7A4P - chains B and G of the 20 polymer chains in the assembly; structure by electron microscopy, 4.20 A resolution (low resolution: residue-level contacts below are approximate; hydrogen-bond / salt-bridge calls are withheld).

== Chain B ==
Protein: Photosystem I P700 chlorophyll a apoprotein A2
Source organism: Chlorella ohadii
Notes: EC 1.97.1.12
UniProtKB: W8SUA3 (W8SUA3_CHLSO); residues 4-734 here correspond to UniProt positions 3-733 (UniProt number = residue number - 1)
Sequence (731 residues; each row starts with the number of its first residue):
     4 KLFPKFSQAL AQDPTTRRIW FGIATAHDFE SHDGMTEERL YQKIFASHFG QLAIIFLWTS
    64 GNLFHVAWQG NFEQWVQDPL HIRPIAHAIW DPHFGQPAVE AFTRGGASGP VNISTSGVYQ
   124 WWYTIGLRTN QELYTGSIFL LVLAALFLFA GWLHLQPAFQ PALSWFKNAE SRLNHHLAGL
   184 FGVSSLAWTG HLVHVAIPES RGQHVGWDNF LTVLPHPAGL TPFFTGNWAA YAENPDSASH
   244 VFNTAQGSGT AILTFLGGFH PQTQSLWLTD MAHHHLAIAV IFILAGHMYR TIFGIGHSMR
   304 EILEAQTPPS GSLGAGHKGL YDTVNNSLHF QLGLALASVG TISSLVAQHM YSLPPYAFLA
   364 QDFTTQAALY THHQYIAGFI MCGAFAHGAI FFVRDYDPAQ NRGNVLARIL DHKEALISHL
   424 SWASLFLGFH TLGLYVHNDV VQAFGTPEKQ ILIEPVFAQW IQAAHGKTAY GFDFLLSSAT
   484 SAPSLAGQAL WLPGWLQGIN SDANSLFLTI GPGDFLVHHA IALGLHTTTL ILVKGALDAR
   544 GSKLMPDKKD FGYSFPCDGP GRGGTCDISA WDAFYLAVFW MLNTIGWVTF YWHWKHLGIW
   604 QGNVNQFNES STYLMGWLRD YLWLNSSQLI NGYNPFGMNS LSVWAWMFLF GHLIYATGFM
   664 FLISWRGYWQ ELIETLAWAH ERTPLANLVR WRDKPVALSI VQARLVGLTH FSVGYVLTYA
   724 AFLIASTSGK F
Sequence notes: conflict Lys4 (Thr3 in W8SUA3), Leu5 (Lys4 in W8SUA3), Ala241 (Val240 in W8SUA3), Ala402 (Glu401 in W8SUA3), Gln403 (Ala402 in W8SUA3)
Metal / ion sites: chlorophyll a Mg (25 sites), coordinated by His30, His51, His68, Asp94, His96, His157, His178, His197, His276, His277, His278, His290, His300, His352, His375, His376 and 9 more; 4Fe-4S cluster Fe: Cys560, Cys569 (shared with 2 residues of chain A)
Ligand contacts:
  - beta-carotene (BCR), molecule 1: Phe6, Ile26, Val692
  - beta-carotene (BCR), molecule 2: Leu55, Ile58, Phe59, Trp61, Phe150, Gly182, Leu183, Val186, Ser187
  - beta-carotene (BCR), molecule 3: Phe59, Thr62, Leu66, Trp124, Trp125, Ile128, Leu130, Gly139, Phe142, Leu143, Trp210
  - beta-carotene (BCR), molecule 4: Leu189, Leu223, Phe226, Phe227, Val283, Ile286, Leu287, His290, Ile298
  - beta-carotene (BCR), molecule 5: Phe333, Leu337, Ala340, Thr344, Met384, Ala387, Phe388, Gly391, Phe394, Phe395, Leu409, Ala539
  - beta-carotene (BCR), molecule 6: Ile412, Val536, Leu540
  - beta-carotene (BCR), molecule 7: Phe432, Leu435, Val439
  - beta-carotene (BCR), molecule 8: Trp649, Met650, Phe653, Trp672, Leu675, Ile676, Leu679
  - chlorophyll a isomer (CL0): Leu621, Leu625, Trp626
  - chlorophyll a (CLA), molecule 1: Phe6, Phe9, Gly25, Ile26, Ala29, His30, Phe32, His35, Ser50, Gln54, Ile57
  - chlorophyll a (CLA), molecule 2: Thr19, Ile22, Trp23, Ile676, Leu679, Ala680, His683, Val692, Arg693, Trp694, Arg695, Asp696, Pro698, Val699
  - chlorophyll a (CLA), molecule 3: Trp23, Phe653, Leu656, Ile657, Thr660, Met663, Phe664, Leu701, Val709, Thr712, His713, Val716
  - chlorophyll a (CLA), molecule 4: Ala27, His30, Asp31, His332, Leu335, Leu339, Phe382, Ile383, Cys385, Gly386, Ala389, His390, Ile393, Arg397, Tyr556, Trp574, Phe577, Thr712, Val716, Leu720
  - chlorophyll a (CLA), molecule 5: His30, Phe32, Glu33, Tyr44, Ile47, Ser50, His51, Gln54, Leu55, Ile58, Phe169, Arg175, His179, Leu183, Phe184, Leu331, His332, Gln334, Leu335, Ala338, Leu339, Val342
  - chlorophyll a (CLA), molecule 6: His30, Gln54, Ile57, Ile58, Trp61, Leu339, Ile379, Phe382, Ile383
  - chlorophyll a (CLA), molecule 7: Phe48, Phe52, Leu146, Leu149, Phe150, Ala153, Leu156, His157, Ala161, Phe162, Pro164, Trp168
  - chlorophyll a (CLA), molecule 8: Phe48, His51, Phe52, Leu55, Trp124, Trp168, Phe169, Asn171, Ser174, Arg175, His178, His179, Gly182, Leu183, Phe184, Tyr359
  - chlorophyll a (CLA), molecule 9: Ile57, Leu60, Trp61, Ser63, Gly64, Phe67, His68, Trp71, Gln72, His90, Ala91, Trp93, Leu144
  - chlorophyll a (CLA), molecule 10: Ile58, Trp61, Thr62, Ser119, Gly120, Val121, Trp124, Val186, Ser187, Ala190, Val342, Ile345, Ser346, Val349, Met353, Tyr359, Leu372, His375, His376, Ile379, Ile383
  - chlorophyll a (CLA), molecule 11: Trp61, Asn65, His68, Val69, Ala89, His90, Asn115, Ile116, Ser117, Thr118, Ser119, Val121, Val646, Trp647, Met650
  - chlorophyll a (CLA), molecule 12: Trp61, Asn65, Thr118, Ser119, Ala371, Leu372, Thr374, His375, Tyr378, Ile379, Phe382, Trp647, Met650, Val719, Leu720, Tyr722, Ala723, Ile727
  - chlorophyll a (CLA), molecule 13: His90, Ala91, Ile92, Trp93, Asp94, His96, Phe97, Phe105, Asn115, Ser645, Val646, Trp649
  - chlorophyll a (CLA), molecule 14: Trp124, Thr127, Ile128, Leu183, Phe184, Ser187, Ser188, Trp191, Leu269, Met274, His277, His278, Ile281, Phe285, Ile345, Leu348, Val349, His352, Met353, Pro358, Tyr359
  - chlorophyll a (CLA), molecule 15: Ile128, Gly129, Leu130, Glu135, Thr138, Gly139, Phe142, Ser187, Ala190, Trp191, Gly193, His194, His197, Val198, Val208, Gly209, Trp210, Phe213
  - chlorophyll a (CLA), molecule 16: Trp168, Asn171, Ser174, His178, Thr294, Ile295, Phe296
  - chlorophyll a (CLA), molecule 17: Ala172, Arg175, Leu176, His179, Leu180, Phe184, Met302, Leu306, Tyr324, Val327, Asn328, Leu337, Ala338, Ser341, Val342, Ile345
  - chlorophyll a (CLA), molecule 18: Leu176, Leu180, Phe184, Ile284, Phe285, Ala288, Met291, Tyr292, Met302, Ile305, Leu306
  - chlorophyll a (CLA), molecule 19: Asn177, His178, Ala181, Gly182, Val186, Ile286, His290, Tyr292, Thr294, Phe296, Ile298
  - chlorophyll a (CLA), molecule 20: Val186, Leu189, Ala190, Thr192, Gly193, Val196, His197, Phe213, Leu214, Val216, Leu217, Pro218, His219, Gly222, Leu223, Phe227, Tyr234, Leu256, Leu279
  - chlorophyll a (CLA), molecule 21: Phe226, Trp231, Ala232, Tyr234, Ala235, Leu256, Phe258, His276, Leu279, Ala280, Val283, Ile284, Leu287, Leu493
  - chlorophyll a (CLA), molecule 22: Thr257, Phe258, Gly260, Leu269, Asp273, Met274, His276, His277, Ala280, Ile281, Ile284, His352, Leu356, Trp494, Trp498
  - chlorophyll a (CLA), molecule 23: Leu287, His290, Met291, Ile298, Gly299, His300
  - chlorophyll a (CLA), molecule 24: Met291, His300, Glu304, Ile305, Ala308, Gln309
  - chlorophyll a (CLA), molecule 25: Ile305, Leu306, Gln309, Leu316, His320, Leu323, Val327, Phe333, Val408, Leu409, Ile412
  - chlorophyll a (CLA), molecule 26: Ala308, Gln309, Thr310, Pro311, Pro312, Ser315, Leu316
  - chlorophyll a (CLA), molecule 27: Ser315, Leu316, Val408, Arg411, Ile412, Asp414, His415, Ala418, Leu419, His422
  - chlorophyll a (CLA), molecule 28: Leu337, Ala340, Ser341, Thr344, Ile345, Leu348, Gln351, His352, Tyr354, Ser355, Leu356, Trp498, Leu509, Phe510
  - chlorophyll a (CLA), molecule 29: Thr344, Ser347, Leu348, Gln351, Gln377, Gly381, Met384, Phe388, Leu528, Thr531, Thr532, Leu535, Met584, Thr587, Ile588
  - chlorophyll a (CLA), molecule 30: Gln351, Tyr354, Tyr373, Gln377, Phe460, Ala461, Trp463, Ile464, Gln465, Phe510, Leu511, Ile513, His521, Ile524, Leu528, Val591, Tyr594, Trp595, Lys598
  - chlorophyll a (CLA), molecule 31: Ala418, His422, Trp425
  - chlorophyll a (CLA), molecule 32: Leu419, His422, Leu423, Trp425, Ala426, Ala525, Leu528, His529, Thr532
  - chlorophyll a (CLA), molecule 33: Ser421, Ser424, Trp425, Leu428, Phe432
  - chlorophyll a (CLA), molecule 34: Ser424, Ser427, Leu428, Gly431, Phe432, Leu435, Leu526, Thr530, Leu533, Ile534, Leu579, Phe582, Trp583
  - chlorophyll a (CLA), molecule 35: Trp425, Phe429, Leu430, Glu457, Pro458, Val459, Phe460, Ala461, Asp517, Phe518, His521, His522, Ala525, His529
  - chlorophyll a (CLA), molecule 36: Trp425, Leu428, Phe429, Phe432, His433
  - chlorophyll a (CLA), molecule 37: His433, Gly436, Leu437, Val439, His440, Val443, Lys452, Ile454
  - chlorophyll a (CLA), molecule 38: Thr434, Leu435, Tyr438, Ala523, Leu526, Asn586, Trp590, Phe593, Leu617, Trp620, Leu625, Ser629, Ile633, Phe651, His655, Tyr658, Tyr718, Thr721, Tyr722, Phe725
  - chlorophyll a (CLA), molecule 39: Leu435, Val439, Asp442, Val443, Leu526, Phe582, Trp583, Asn586, Trp590, Leu617, Leu621, Tyr658, Phe714
  - chlorophyll a (CLA), molecule 40: Phe460, Trp463, Phe477
  - chlorophyll a (CLA), molecule 41: Trp463, Ile464, Ala467, His468, Leu478, Leu479, Trp494, Trp498
  - chlorophyll a (CLA), molecule 42: Leu478, Ala485, Pro486, Ala489, Gly490, Leu493, Trp494
  - chlorophyll a (CLA), molecule 43: Trp649, Leu652, Phe653, His655, Leu656, Tyr658, Ala659, Phe662
  - chlorophyll a (CLA), molecule 44: Leu656, Ala659, Thr660, Phe662, Met663, Ile666, Tyr671, Trp672, Leu675
  - chlorophyll a (CLA), molecule 45: Leu679, Ala682, His683, Thr686, Ala689, Val692
  - chlorophyll a (CLA), molecule 46: Trp681, Ala682, Arg685, Thr686, Pro687
  - chlorophyll a (CLA), molecule 47: Pro687, Leu688, Ala689
  - beta,beta-caroten-4-one (ECH): Ile57, Leu60, Leu151
  - phylloquinone (PQN): Trp23, Met663, Phe664, Ser667, Trp668, Arg669, Trp672, Ile676, Ala700, Leu701, Ser702, Ala706
  - phosphatidylethanolamine (PTY): Phe429, His433, Thr434, Leu437, Ile454, Ile456, Phe518, His522
  - 4Fe-4S cluster (SF4): Cys560, Gly562, Pro563, Thr568, Cys569, Trp668, Arg707

== Chain G ==
Protein: Photosystem I reaction center subunit chloroplastic
Source organism: Chlorella ohadii
UniProtKB: A0A2P6TZI8 (A0A2P6TZI8_CHLSO); numbering as in UniProt (aligned over 1228-1326)
Sequence (99 residues; row label = number of the first residue in the row):
  1228 LADVNLVVGG CTVGALALGR FVFLPFHRAS LAKAGMPKQN GMTHLQAGDA RAEEASFILK
  1288 TNDPAGFTVV DVMAWGALGH AAAFYILATS SLGLDRNPF
Sequence notes: variant Ala1229 (Ser in A0A2P6TZI8), Leu1272 (Met in A0A2P6TZI8), Ile1285 (Val in A0A2P6TZI8), Ile1313 (Leu in A0A2P6TZI8), Ser1317 (His in A0A2P6TZI8), Gly1320 (Gln in A0A2P6TZI8), Leu1321 (Val in A0A2P6TZI8), Asn1324 (Val in A0A2P6TZI8)
Ligand contacts:
  - beta-carotene (BCR), molecule 1: Thr1239, Leu1243, Val1299, Met1300, Gly1303, Ala1304, His1307, Ala1308, Phe1311
  - beta-carotene (BCR), molecule 2: His1254, Ala1301, Trp1302, Ala1304, Leu1305
  - chlorophyll a (CLA), molecule 1: Val1231, Asn1232, Leu1233, Val1235, Gly1236, Gly1237, Val1240, His1307, Phe1311
  - chlorophyll a (CLA), molecule 2: Leu1243, Ala1244, Arg1247, Phe1248, Thr1288, Asn1289, Asp1290, Pro1291, Phe1294, Thr1295, Val1296, Val1299
  - chlorophyll a (CLA), molecule 3: Phe1250, Phe1253, His1254, Ser1257, Leu1258, Ala1261
  - chlorophyll a (CLA), molecule 4: Asp1276, Arg1278, Phe1284, Met1300
  - chlorophyll a (CLA), molecule 5: Val1297, Met1300, Ala1301
  - chlorophyll a (CLA), molecule 6: Ala1308, Tyr1312, Ala1315, Thr1316, Leu1319
  - chlorophyll a (CLA), molecule 7: Tyr1312, Thr1316, Leu1319, Arg1323, Asn1324, Pro1325, Phe1326
  - ergosterol (ERG): Tyr1312, Ile1313, Thr1316, Ser1317, Leu1319, Arg1323

== How chain B and chain G interact ==
Pairs across the interface (62; chain B residue first):
  Ser167(B) - Gln1266(G)
  Ser167(B) - Ala1274(G)
  Ser167(B) - Gly1275(G)
  Ser167(B) - Asp1276(G)
  Trp168(B) - Asp1276(G)
  Trp168(B) - Arg1278(G)
  Lys170(B) - Gln1266(G)
  Asn171(B) - Gln1266(G)
  Asn171(B) - His1271(G)
  Asn171(B) - Asp1276(G)
  Asn171(B) - Ala1279(G)
  Glu173(B) - Pro1264(G)
  Glu173(B) - His1271(G)
  Phe226(B) - Phe1311(G)
  Phe227(B) - Val1231(G)
  Thr228(B) - Val1231(G)
  Gly229(B) - Leu1314(G)
  Gly229(B) - Ala1315(G)
  Gly229(B) - Ser1318(G)
  Asn230(B) - Leu1228(G)
  Trp231(B) - Phe1311(G)
  Trp231(B) - Ala1315(G)
  Arg293(B) - Gly1262(G)
  Arg293(B) - Met1263(G)
  Arg293(B) - Pro1264(G)
  Thr294(B) - Glu1281(G)
  Ile295(B) - Arg1278(G)
  Ile295(B) - Ala1279(G)
  Ile295(B) - Glu1280(G)
  Ile295(B) - Glu1281(G)
  Ile295(B) - Ala1282(G)
  Ile295(B) - Ile1285(G)
  Phe296(B) - Phe1284(G)
  Phe296(B) - Ile1285(G)
  Phe296(B) - Val1297(G)
  Gly297(B) - Leu1258(G)
  Gly297(B) - Glu1281(G)
  Gly297(B) - Ile1285(G)
  Ile298(B) - Val1297(G)
  Ile298(B) - Asp1298(G)
  Ser301(B) - Ala1261(G)
  Ser301(B) - Gly1262(G)
  Ser301(B) - Met1263(G)
  Ser301(B) - Pro1264(G)
  Arg303(B) - Lys1265(G)
  Glu304(B) - Lys1260(G)
  Glu304(B) - Ala1261(G)
  Tyr324(B) - Lys1265(G)
  Tyr324(B) - Gln1266(G)
  Tyr324(B) - His1271(G)
  Asp325(B) - Asn1267(G)
  Asn328(B) - Gln1266(G)
  Asn329(B) - Asn1267(G)
  Ala485(B) - Pro1325(G)
  Leu488(B) - Asp1322(G)
  Leu488(B) - Asn1324(G)
  Leu488(B) - Pro1325(G)
  Leu488(B) - Phe1326(G)
  Ala489(B) - Asp1322(G)
  Ala489(B) - Arg1323(G)
  Ala492(B) - Leu1321(G)
  Leu493(B) - Leu1321(G)
Other interface residues (no listed pair), chain B (34 interface residues in all): Ala172, Ala232, Gly299, His300, Gln491
Other interface residues (no listed pair), chain G (37 interface residues in all): Gly1268, Ala1301, Leu1319

== Overview ==
34 residues of chain B and 37 residues of chain G are in contact. 4 chlorophyll a molecules and one
beta-carotene molecule are bound between chain B and chain G.
Here chain B is Photosystem I P700 chlorophyll a apoprotein A2 and chain G is Photosystem I reaction center
subunit chloroplastic, both from Chlorella ohadii. Entry 7A4P (Structure of small high-light grown Chlorella
ohadii photosystem I) was determined by electron microscopy, deposited together with 6ZZX and 6ZZY.
